PDB entry 8XA1 | electron microscopy, 4.80 A resolution (low resolution: residue-level contacts below are approximate; hydrogen-bond / salt-bridge calls are withheld) | chains A and C of the 8 polymer chains in the assembly

== Chain A ==
Molecule: Major capsid protein
Organism: Human alphaherpesvirus 3
Amino-acid sequence (1345 residues; numbered 26 to 1394; 24 numbers in that range are skipped by the numbering (no residue carries them; nothing is unmodelled there); the number before each row is that of its first residue):
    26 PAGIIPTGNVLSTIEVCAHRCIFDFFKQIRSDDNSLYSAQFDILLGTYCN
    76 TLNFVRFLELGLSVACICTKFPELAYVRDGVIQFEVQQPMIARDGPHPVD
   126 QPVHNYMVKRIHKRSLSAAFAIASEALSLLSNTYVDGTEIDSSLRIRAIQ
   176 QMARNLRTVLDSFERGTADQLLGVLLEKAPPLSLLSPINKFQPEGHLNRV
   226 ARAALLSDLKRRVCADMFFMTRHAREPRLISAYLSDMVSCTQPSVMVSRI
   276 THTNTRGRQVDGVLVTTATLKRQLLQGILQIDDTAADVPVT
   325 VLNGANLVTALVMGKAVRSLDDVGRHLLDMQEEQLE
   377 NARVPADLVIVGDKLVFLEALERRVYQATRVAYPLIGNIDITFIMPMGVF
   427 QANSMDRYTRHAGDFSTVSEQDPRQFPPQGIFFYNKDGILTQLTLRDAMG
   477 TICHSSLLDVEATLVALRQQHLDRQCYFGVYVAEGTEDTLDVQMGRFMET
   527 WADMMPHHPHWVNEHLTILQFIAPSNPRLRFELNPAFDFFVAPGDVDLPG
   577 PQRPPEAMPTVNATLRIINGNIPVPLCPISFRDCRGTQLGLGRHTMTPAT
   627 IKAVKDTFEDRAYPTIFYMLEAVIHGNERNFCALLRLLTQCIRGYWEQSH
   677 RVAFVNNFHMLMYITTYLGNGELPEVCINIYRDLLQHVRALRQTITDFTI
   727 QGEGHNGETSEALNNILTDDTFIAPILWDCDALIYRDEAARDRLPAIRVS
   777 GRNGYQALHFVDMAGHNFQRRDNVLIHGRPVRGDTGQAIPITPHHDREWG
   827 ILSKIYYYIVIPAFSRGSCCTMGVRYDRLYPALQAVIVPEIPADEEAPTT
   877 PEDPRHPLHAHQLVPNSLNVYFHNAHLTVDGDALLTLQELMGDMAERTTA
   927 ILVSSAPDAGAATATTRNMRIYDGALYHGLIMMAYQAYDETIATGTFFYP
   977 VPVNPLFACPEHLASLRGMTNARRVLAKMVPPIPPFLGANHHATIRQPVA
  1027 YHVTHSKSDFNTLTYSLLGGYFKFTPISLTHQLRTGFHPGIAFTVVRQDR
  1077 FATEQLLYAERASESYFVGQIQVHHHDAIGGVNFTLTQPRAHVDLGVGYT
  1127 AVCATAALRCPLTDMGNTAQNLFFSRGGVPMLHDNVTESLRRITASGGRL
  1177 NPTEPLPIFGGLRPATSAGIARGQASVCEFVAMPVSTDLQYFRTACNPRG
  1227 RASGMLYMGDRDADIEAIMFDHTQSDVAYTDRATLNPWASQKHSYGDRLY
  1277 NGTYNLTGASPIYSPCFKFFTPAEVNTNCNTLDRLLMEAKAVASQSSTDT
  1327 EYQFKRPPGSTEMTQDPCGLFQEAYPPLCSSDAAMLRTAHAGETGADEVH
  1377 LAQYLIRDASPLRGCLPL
Disulfides: Cys846-Cys985

== Chain C ==
Molecule: major capsid protein
Organism: Human alphaherpesvirus 3
Amino-acid sequence (1297 residues; each row starts with the number of its first residue; note: 73 numbers in that range are skipped by the numbering (no residue carries them; nothing is unmodelled there)):
    25 IPAGIIPTGNVLSTIEVCIFF
    81 RFLELGLSVACICTKFPELAYVRDGVIQFEVQQPMIARDGPHPVDQPVHN
   131 YMVKRIHKRSLSAAFAIASEALSLLSNTYVDGTEIDSSLRIRAIQQMARN
   181 LRTVSDSFERGTADQLLGVLLEKAPPLSLLSPINKFQPEGHLNRVARAAL
   231 LSDLKRRVCADMFFMTRHAREPRLISAYLSDMVSCTQPSVMVSRITHTNT
   281 RGRQVDGVLVTTATLKRQLLQGILQIDDTAADVPVTYGEMVLQGTNLVTA
   331 LVMGKAVR
   377 NARVPADLVIVGDKLVFLEALERRVYQATRVAYPLIGNIDITFIMPMGVF
   427 QANSMDRYTRHAGDFSTVSEQDPRQFPPQGIFFYNKDGILTQLTLRDAMG
   477 TICHSSLLDVEATLVALRQQHLDRQCYFGVYVAEGTEDTLDVQMGRFMET
   527 WADMMPHHPHWVNEHLTILQFIAPSNPRLRFELNPAFDFFVAPGDVDLPG
   577 PQRPPEAMPTVNATLRIINGNIPVPLCPISFRDCRGTQLGLGRHTMTPAT
   627 IKAVKDTFEDRAYPTIFYMLEAVIHGNERNFCALLRLLTQCIRGYWEQSH
   677 RVAFVNNFHMLMYITTYLGNGELPEVCINIYRDLLQHVRALRQTITDFTI
   727 QGEGHNGETSEALNNILTDDTFIAPILWDCDALIYRDEAARDRLPAIRVS
   777 GRNGYQALHFVDMAGHNFQRRDNVLIHGRPVRGDTGQAIPITPHHDREWG
   827 ILSKIYYYIVIPAFSRGSCCTMGVRYDRLYPALQAVIVPEIPADEEAPTT
   877 PEDPRHPLHAHQLVPNSLNVYFHNAHLTVDGDALLTLQELMGDMAERTTA
   927 ILVSSAPDAGAATATTRNMRIYDGALYHGLIMMAYQAYDETIATGTFFYP
   977 VPVNPLFACPEHLASLRGMTNARRVLAKMVPPIPPFLGANHHATIRQPVA
  1027 YHVTHSKSDFNTLTYSLLGGYFKFTPISLTHQLRTGFHPGIAFTVVRQDR
  1077 FATEQLLYAERASESYFVGQIQVHHHDAIGGVNFTLTQPRAHVDLGVGYT
  1127 AVCATAALRCPLTDMGNTAQNLFFSRGGVPMLHDNVTESLRRITASGGRL
  1177 NPTEPLPIFGGLRPATSAGIARGQASVCEFVAMPVSTDLQYFRTACNPRG
  1227 RASGMLYMGDRDADIEAIMFDHTQSDVAYTDRATLNPWASQKHSYGDRLY
  1277 NGTYNLTGASPIYSPCFKFFTPAEVNTNCNTLDRLLMEAKAVASQSSTDT
  1327 EYQFKRPPGSTEMTQDPCGLFQEAYPPLCSSDAAMLRTAHAGETGADEVH
  1377 LAQYLIRDASPLRGCLPL
Disulfides: Cys846-Cys985

== How chain A and chain C interact ==
Contacting residue pairs (147; chain A residue first):
  Phe96(A) with Ile43(C)
  Asp104(A) with Cys42(C); Phe44(C)
  Gly105(A) with Val41(C); Cys42(C)
  Val106(A) with Glu40(C); Val41(C); Cys42(C)
  Ile107(A) with Ile39(C); Glu40(C); Val41(C)
  Gln108(A) with Thr38(C); Glu40(C); Arg172(C)
  Phe109(A) with Ile39(C)
  Glu110(A) with Ser37(C); Arg172(C); Gln176(C); Arg179(C)
  Gln112(A) with Gln176(C); Arg179(C); Asn180(C); Thr183(C)
  Pro114(A) with Ser187(C)
  Met115(A) with Ala143(C); Ala144(C); Ser187(C)
  Ile116(A) with Ser187(C); Arg190(C); Gly191(C)
  Ala117(A) with Leu141(C); Ser142(C); Ala143(C)
  Asp119(A) with Arg139(C); Ser140(C)
  Asp125(A) with Ser142(C); Ala143(C); Ala144(C)
  Pro127(A) with Ala146(C)
  His129(A) with Asn180(C)
  Lys215(A) with Arg1135(C)
  Phe216(A) with Arg1135(C); Cys1136(C)
  Pro218(A) with Thr405(C)
  Glu219(A) with Thr405(C); Arg406(C); Val407(C)
  Gly220(A) with Arg406(C)
  His221(A) with Arg406(C)
  Asn223(A) with Asp1325(C)
  Arg224(A) with Gly1195(C); Ile1196(C); Gln1200(C); Glu1327(C)
  Val225(A) with Gln1200(C); Thr1324(C)
  Ala228(A) with Ile1196(C); Ala1197(C); Arg1198(C); Gly1199(C)
  Ser232(A) with Lys462(C); Asp463(C)
  Asp233(A) with Cys1136(C)
  Arg253(A) with Gln301(C)
  Asp261(A) with Arg297(C)
  Ser430(A) with Thr443(C); Pro449(C)
  Met431(A) with Pro449(C); Arg450(C); Asp1358(C)
  Arg433(A) with Thr443(C); Val444(C)
  Tyr434(A) with Ser442(C); Ala1360(C); Arg1363(C)
  Thr435(A) with Asp440(C); Phe441(C); Ser442(C)
  Arg436(A) with Asp440(C); Phe441(C); Arg1363(C); Thr1364(C); Ala1365(C)
  His437(A) with Asp440(C)
  Ala438(A) with Gly439(C)
  Gln451(A) with Val444(C)
  His541(A) with Ile726(C)
  Gln546(A) with Arg1060(C)
  Ser551(A) with Ser1172(C)
  Asp632(A) with Glu701(C); Asn705(C)
  Glu635(A) with Arg708(C); Gln712(C)
  Arg637(A) with Arg715(C)
  Ala638(A) with Thr691(C); Gly695(C); Asn696(C)
  Pro640(A) with Asn696(C)
  Gln674(A) with Asn696(C); Gly697(C); Glu701(C)
  Ser675(A) with Glu701(C)
  His676(A) with Glu701(C)
  Arg677(A) with Ile704(C); Asn705(C); Arg708(C)
  Asn900(A) with Asn696(C)
  Ala901(A) with Asn696(C)
  His902(A) with Glu698(C)
  Gln962(A) with Thr692(C)
  Tyr964(A) with Thr692(C); Tyr693(C); Glu824(C); Trp825(C)
  Asp965(A) with Thr692(C); Tyr693(C)
  Glu966(A) with Tyr693(C); Arg808(C)
  Thr967(A) with Tyr693(C)
  Asn997(A) with Arg823(C)
  Val1001(A) with Thr735(C)
  Met1005(A) with Gln727(C); Gly728(C)
  Gln1216(A) with Ile465(C); Leu466(C)
  Thr1220(A) with Ile465(C)
  Tyr1233(A) with Gly1195(C); Ala1197(C)
  Asp1236(A) with Ala1194(C)
  Asp1240(A) with Ala1194(C)
  Ile1244(A) with Ala1194(C)
  Gln1250(A) with Ser1193(C); Ala1194(C)
  Ser1251(A) with Arg1175(C)
  Val1253(A) with Gly1195(C); Ile1196(C); Ala1197(C)
  Ala1254(A) with Arg1198(C)
  Tyr1255(A) with Ile465(C); Arg1198(C)
  Thr1256(A) with Arg1175(C); Ile1196(C)
  Ala1372(A) with Ala1365(C); His1366(C); Ala1367(C)
  Asp1373(A) with Ala1365(C)
  Arg1383(A) with Ala1367(C)
Interface residues without a listed pair, chain A (92 interface residues in all): Val111, Arg118, Tyr131, Ala229, Leu231, Arg236, Gln267, His534, Leu542, Asp636, His899, His1031, Lys1033, Asp1257
Interface residues without a listed pair, chain C (101 interface residues in all): Phe145, Gln175, Val184, Asp194, Gln403, Ala408, Tyr409, Gly618, Arg662, Met688, Asp723, Pro1137, Leu1138, Asn1143, Gly1173, Ala1359, Pro1393

== Overview ==
92 residues of chain A and 101 residues of chain C are in contact.
Here chain A is Major capsid protein and chain C is major capsid protein, both from Human alphaherpesvirus 3.
Entry 8XA1 (Portal vertex capsomer of VZV B-capsid) was determined by electron microscopy together with 8X9W,
8X9X, 8X9Y, 8X9Z, 8XA0, 8XA2 and 8XA3 from the same study.
